Entry 8WI8 (electron microscopy, 2.70 A resolution); this record covers chains 1 and A of the 28 polymer chains in the assembly.

[Chain 1]
Name: 50S ribosomal protein L28
From: Mycolicibacterium smegmatis MC2 155
UniProtKB: A0QV03 (A0QV03_MYCS2); residue numbers follow UniProt; this construct covers 1-64
Chain sequence (64 residues; row label = number of the first residue in the row):
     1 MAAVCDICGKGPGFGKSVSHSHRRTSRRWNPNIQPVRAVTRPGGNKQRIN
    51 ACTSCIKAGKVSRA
Not modelled in the structure: 1

[Chain A]
Molecule: 23S rRNA
From: Mycolicibacterium smegmatis MC2 155
Sequence (3119 nucleotides; row label = number of the first residue in the row):
     2 AAGUGUUUAAGGGCGCAUGGUGGAUGCCUUGGCACUGGGAGCCGAUGAAG
    52 GACGUAGGAGGCUGCGAUAAGCCUCGGGGAGCUGUCAACCGAGCGUUGAU
   102 CCGAGGAUGUCCGAAUGGGGAAACCCGGCACGAGUGAUGUCGUGUCACCA
   152 GGCGCUGAAUAUAUAGGCGUCUGGGGGGAACGCGGGGAAGUGAAACAUCU
   202 CAGUACCCGUAGGAAGAGAAAACAAAAUGUGAUUCCGUGAGUAGUGGCGA
   252 GCGAAAGCGGAGGAUGGCUAAACCGUAUGCAUGUGAUACCGGGUAGGGGU
   302 UGUGUGUGCGGGGUUGUGGGACCUAUCUUUCCGGCUCUACCUGGCUGGAG
   352 GGCAGUGAGAAAAUGUUGUGGUUAGCGGAAAUGGCUUGGGAUGGCCUGCC
   402 GUAGACGGUGAGAGCCCGGUACGUGAAAACCCGACGUCUGUCUUGAUGGU
   452 GUUCCCGAGUAGCAGCGGGCCCGUGGAAUCUGCUGUGAAUCUGCCGGGAC
   502 CACCCGGUAAGCCUGAAUACUUCCCAGUGACCGAUAGCGGAUUAGUACCG
   552 UGAGGGAAUGGUGAAAAGUACCCCGGGAGGGGAGUGAAAGAGUACCUGAA
   602 ACCGUGCGCUUACAAUCCGUCAGAGCCCUCGACGUGUCGUGGGGUGAUGG
   652 CGUGCCUUUUGAAGAAUGAGCCUGCGAGUCAGGGACAUGUCGCGAGGUUA
   702 ACCCGGGUGGGGUAGCCGCAGCGAAAGCGAGUCUGAAUAGGGCGUAUCCA
   752 CACAAGAGUGUGUGGUGUAGUGGUGUGUUCUGGACCCGAAGCGGAGUGAU
   802 CUACCCAUGGCCAGGGUGAAGCGCGGGUAAGACCGCGUGGAGGCCCGAAC
   852 CCACUUAGGUUGAAGACUGAGGGGAUGAGCUGUGGGUAGGGGUGAAAGGC
   902 CAAUCAAACUCCGUGAUAGCUGGUUCUCCCCGAAAUGCAUUUAGGUGCAG
   952 CGUCGCAUGUUUCUUGCCGGAGGUAGAGCUACUGGAUGGCCGAUGGGCCC
  1002 CACAGGGUUACUGACGUCAGCCAAACUCCGAAUGCCGGUAAGUCCAAGAG
  1052 UGCGGCAGUGAGACGGCGGGGGAUAAGCUCCGUGCGUCGAGAGGGAAACA
  1102 GCCCAGAUCGCCGGCUAAGGCCCCUAAGCGUGUGCUAAGUGGAAAAGGAU
  1152 GUGCAGUCGCGAAGACAACCAGGAGGUUGGCUUAGAAGCAGCCACCCUUG
  1202 AAAGAGUGCGUAAUAGCUCACUGGUCAAGUGAUUGUGCGCCGAUAAUGUA
  1252 GCGGGGCUCAAGCACACCGCCGAAGCCGCGGCAGCCAACGUGUUGGCUGG
  1302 GUAGGGGAGCGUCCUGCAUCCGGUGAAGCCGCCGAGUGAUCGAGUGGUGG
  1352 AGGGUGUGGGAGUGAGAAUGCAGGCAUGAGUAGCGAUUAGGCAAGUGAGA
  1402 ACCUUGCCCGCCGAAAGACCAAGGGUUCCUGGGCCAGGCCAGUCCGCCCA
  1452 GGGUGAGUCGGGACCUAAGGCGAGGCCGACAGGCGUAGUCGAUGGACAAC
  1502 GGGUUGAUAUUCCCGUACCCGUGUAUGUGCGUCCAUGAUGAAUCAGCGGU
  1552 ACUAACCAUCCAAAACCACCGUGACCGCACCUUUCGGGGUGUGGCGUUGG
  1602 UGGGGCUGCAUGGGACCUUCGUUGGUAGUAGUCAAGCGAUGGGGUGACGC
  1652 AGGAAGGUAGCCGUACCGGUCAGUGGUAAUACCGGGGUAAGCCUGUAGGG
  1702 AGUCAGAUAGGUAAAUCCGUCUGGCAUAUAUCCUGAGAGGUGAUGCAUAG
  1752 CCGAGUGAGGCGAAUUCGGUGAUCCUAUGCUGCCGAGAAAAGCCUCUAGC
  1802 GAGGACAUACACGGCCCGUACCCCAAACCAACACAGGUGGUCAGGUAGAG
  1852 AAUACUAAGGCGUACGAGUGAACUAUGGUUAAGGAACUCGGCAAAAUGCC
  1902 CCCGUAACUUCGGGAGAAGGGGGACCCACAUGGCGUGUAAGCCUUUACGG
  1952 CCCAAGCGUGAGUGGGUGGCACAAACCAGUGAGAAGCGACUGUUUACUAA
  2002 AAACACAGGUCCGUGCGAAGUCGCAAGACGAUGUAUACGGACUGACGCCU
  2052 GCCCGGUGCUGGAAGGUUAAGAGGACCCGUUAACUCCCUUUGGGGGUGAA
  2102 GCGGAGAAUUUAAGCCCCAGUAAACGGCGGUGGUAACUAUAACCAUCCUA
  2152 AGGUAGCGAAAUUCCUUGUCGGGUAAGUUCCGACCUGCACGAAUGGCGUA
  2202 ACGACUUCUCAACUGUCUCAACCAUAGACUCGGCGAAAUUGCACUACGAG
  2252 UAAAGAUGCUCGUUACGCGCGGCAGGACGAAAAGACCCCGGGACCUUCAC
  2302 UACAACUUGGUAUUGGUGCUCGAUACGGUUUGUGUAGGAUAGGUGGGAGA
  2352 CUGUGAAGCUCACACGCCAGUGUGGGUGGAGUCGUUGUUGAAAUACCACU
  2402 CUGAUCGUAUUGGGCCUCUAACCUCGGACCGUAUAUCCGGUUCAGGGACA
  2452 GUGCCUGGUGGGUAGUUUAACUGGGGCGGUUGCCUCCUAAAAUGUAACGG
  2502 AGGCGCCCAAAGGUUCCCUCAACCUGGACGGCAAUCAGGUGUUGAGUGUA
  2552 AGUGCACAAGGGAGCUUGACUGCGAGACGGACAUGUCGAGCAGGGACGAA
  2602 AGUCGGGACUAGUGAUCCGGCACCUCUGAGUGGAAGGGGUGUCGCUCAAC
  2652 GGAUAAAAGGUACCCCGGGGAUAACAGGCUGAUCUUCCCCAAGAGUCCAU
  2702 AUCGACGGGAUGGUUUGGCACCUCGAUGUCGGCUCGUCGCAUCCUGGGGC
  2752 UGGAGCAGGUCCCAAGGGUUGGGCUGUUCGCCCAUUAAAGCGGCACGCGA
  2802 GCUGGGUUUAGAACGUCGUGAGACAGUUCGGUCUCUAUCCGCCGCGCGCG
  2852 UCAGAAGCUUGAGGAAACCUGUCCCUAGUACGAGAGGACCGGGACGGACG
  2902 AACCUCUGGUAUACCAGUUGUCCCACCAGGGGCACGGCUGGAUAGCCACG
  2952 UUCGGACAGGAUAACCGCUGAAAGCAUCUAAGCGGGAAACCUCUUCCAAG
  3002 ACCAGGCUUCUCACCCUCUAGGAGGGAUAAGGCCCCCCGCAGACCACGGG
  3052 AUUGAUAGACCAGACCUGGAAGCCUAGUAAUAGGUGCAGGGAACUGGCAC
  3102 UAACCGGCCGAAAACUUAC
Not modelled in the structure: 1171-1220, 1564-1607

[Interface between chain 1 and chain A]
Pairs across the interface (83):
  Ala2(1) - G1479(A)  hydrogen bond to the phosphate
  Ala2(1) - A1480(A)  hydrogen bond to the phosphate
  Ala3(1) - A1480(A)  hydrogen bond to the phosphate
  Val4(1) - A1480(A)  sugar contact
  Lys10(1) - C484(A)  phosphate contact
  Lys10(1) - U485(A)  salt bridge to the phosphate
  Gly11(1) - C484(A)  sugar contact
  Pro12(1) - A1480(A)  sugar contact
  Gly13(1) - G483(A)  sugar contact
  Phe14(1) - G187(A)  phosphate contact
  Phe14(1) - A1480(A)  base contact
  Gly15(1) - G468(A)  sugar contact
  Lys16(1) - G468(A)  hydrogen bond to the sugar
  Lys16(1) - G469(A)  phosphate contact
  Ser17(1) - C2304(A)  phosphate contact
  Val18(1) - G468(A)  phosphate contact
  Ser19(1) - A2303(A)  hydrogen bond to the phosphate
  His20(1) - A2303(A)  phosphate contact
  Ser21(1) - U199(A)  sugar contact
  Ser21(1) - U2302(A)  hydrogen bond to the sugar
  Ser21(1) - A2303(A)  hydrogen bond to the phosphate
  Ser21(1) - A2656(A)  base contact
  Ser21(1) - A2657(A)  base contact
  His22(1) - U199(A)  hydrogen bond to the phosphate
  His22(1) - G474(A)  phosphate contact
  His22(1) - U475(A)  salt bridge to the phosphate
  Arg23(1) - A198(A)  phosphate contact
  Arg23(1) - U199(A)  salt bridge to the phosphate
  Arg23(1) - U2302(A)  sugar contact
  Arg24(1) - C200(A)  salt bridge to the phosphate
  Arg24(1) - G469(A)  salt bridge to the phosphate
  Arg24(1) - G470(A)  salt bridge to the phosphate
  Thr25(1) - A2303(A)  hydrogen bond to the sugar
  Ser26(1) - G188(A)  hydrogen bond to the phosphate
  Arg27(1) - C2455(A)  salt bridge to the phosphate
  Arg27(1) - C2456(A)  salt bridge to the phosphate
  Arg28(1) - A1480(A)  salt bridge to the phosphate
  Arg28(1) - C2455(A)  phosphate contact
  Trp29(1) - C467(A)  hydrogen bond to the base
  Trp29(1) - G468(A)  sugar contact
  Trp29(1) - G483(A)  base contact
  Trp29(1) - C484(A)  base contact
  Trp29(1) - C2455(A)  hydrogen bond to the phosphate
  Trp29(1) - C2456(A)  hydrogen bond to the phosphate
  Asn30(1) - C484(A)  hydrogen bond to the sugar
  Asn30(1) - G2454(A)  hydrogen bond to the sugar
  Asn30(1) - C2455(A)  hydrogen bond to the phosphate
  Pro31(1) - C484(A)  phosphate contact
  Pro31(1) - U485(A)  phosphate contact
  Pro31(1) - G2454(A)  sugar contact
  Asn32(1) - U485(A)  hydrogen bond to the phosphate
  Asn32(1) - G486(A)  hydrogen bond to the phosphate
  Asn32(1) - A2313(A)  hydrogen bond to the base
  Asn32(1) - G2454(A)  hydrogen bond to the sugar
  Gln34(1) - A2313(A)  base contact
  Gln34(1) - U2314(A)  base contact
  Gln34(1) - G2452(A)  hydrogen bond to the base
  Gln34(1) - U2453(A)  hydrogen bond to the base
  Pro35(1) - C2423(A)  sugar contact
  Pro35(1) - G2452(A)  base contact
  Val36(1) - C2423(A)  phosphate contact
  Arg37(1) - C2423(A)  hydrogen bond to the phosphate
  Arg37(1) - G2441(A)  salt bridge to the phosphate
  Arg37(1) - U2442(A)  salt bridge to the phosphate
  Arg41(1) - A164(A)  hydrogen bond to the phosphate
  Arg41(1) - U165(A)  salt bridge to the phosphate
  Gly43(1) - U163(A)  hydrogen bond to the base
  Asn45(1) - U165(A)  sugar contact
  Lys46(1) - G2441(A)  sugar contact
  Lys46(1) - U2442(A)  phosphate contact
  Arg48(1) - C2424(A)  salt bridge to the phosphate
  Arg48(1) - G2441(A)  salt bridge to the phosphate
  Thr53(1) - G486(A)  hydrogen bond to the phosphate
  Thr53(1) - A2313(A)  sugar contact
  Thr53(1) - U2314(A)  sugar contact
  Lys57(1) - G460(A)  base contact
  Lys57(1) - U487(A)  salt bridge to the phosphate
  Lys57(1) - G488(A)  hydrogen bond to the base
  Ala58(1) - G460(A)  base contact
  Arg63(1) - U2314(A)  phosphate contact
  Arg63(1) - U2315(A)  salt bridge to the phosphate
  Arg63(1) - A2422(A)  hydrogen bond to the phosphate
  Arg63(1) - C2423(A)  salt bridge to the phosphate
Other interface residues (no listed pair), chain 1 (45 interface residues in all): Ile33, Gly44, Gln47, Cys52, Ser54, Ile56
Other interface residues (no listed pair), chain A (44 interface residues in all): A189, G204, U2443

[Overview]
45 residues of chain 1 face 44 of chain A across their interface; the contacts include 28 hydrogen bonds and
17 salt bridges. Polar pairs include Trp29(1)-C467(A), Asn32(1)-A2313(A) and Gln34(1)-G2452(A).
Here chain 1 is 50S ribosomal protein L28 and chain A is 23S rRNA, both from Mycolicibacterium smegmatis MC2
155. Entry 8WI8 (Cryo- EM structure of Mycobacterium smegmatis 50S ribosomal subunit (body 1) of 70S ribosome,
bS1 and ...) was determined by electron microscopy (same publication as 8WHX, 8WHY, 8WI7, 8WI9, 8WIB, 8WIC,
8WID and 8WIF).
